PDB entry 8F86 | electron microscopy, 3.10 A resolution | chains H and J of the 11 polymer chains in the assembly

Chain H:
Protein: Histone H2B
Source organism: Xenopus laevis
UniProt: P02281 (H2B11_XENLA); residues 1-122 here correspond to UniProt positions 5-126 (UniProt number = residue number + 4)
Chain sequence (122 residues; each row starts with the number of its first residue):
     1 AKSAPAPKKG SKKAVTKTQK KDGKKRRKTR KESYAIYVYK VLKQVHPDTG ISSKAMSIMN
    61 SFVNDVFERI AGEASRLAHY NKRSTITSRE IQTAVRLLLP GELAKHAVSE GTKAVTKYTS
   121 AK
Unresolved in the structure: 1-28, 122
Sequence notes: variant Thr29 (Ser33 in P02281)
Curated features (UniProtKB/Swiss-Prot):
  - modified residue: Lys2 (N6-acetyllysine), Lys9 (N6-acetyllysine), Ser11 (Phosphoserine), Lys12 (N6-acetyllysine), Lys17 (N6-acetyllysine)
  - glycosylation: Ser109 (O-linked (GlcNAc) serine)
  - cross-link: Lys117 (Glycyl lysine isopeptide (Lys-Gly) (interchain with G-Cter in ubiquitin))

Chain J:
Molecule: 185-nt DNA strand
Source organism: synthetic construct
Sequence (185 nucleotides; each row starts with the number of its first residue; numbers below 1 keep their minus sign (DA-92 is residue -92)):
   -92 ATCCCTATAC GCGGCCGCCC TGGAGAATCC CGGTGCCGAG GCCGCTCAAT TGGTCGTAGA
   -32 CAGCTCTAGC ACCGCTTAAA CGCACGTACG CGCTGTCCCC CGCGTTTTAA CCGCCAAGGG
    28 GATTACTCCC TAGTCTCCAG GCACGTGTCA GATATATACA TCCTGTGCAT GTATTGAACA
    88 GCGAT
Unresolved in the structure: -92 to -73, 76-92

Interface between chain H and chain J:
Pairs across the interface (11; chain H residue first):
  Thr29(H) with DT30(J), hydrogen bond to the phosphate
  Tyr39(H) with DG-53(J), hydrogen bond to the phosphate
  Gly50(H) with DG-53(J), phosphate contact
  Ile51(H) with DA-54(J), sugar contact; DG-53(J), phosphate contact
  Ser52(H) with DA-54(J), hydrogen bond to the phosphate
  Ser53(H) with DA-54(J), hydrogen bond to the phosphate
  Arg83(H) with DG-34(J), phosphate contact; DA-33(J), salt bridge to the phosphate
  Ser84(H) with DG-34(J), hydrogen bond to the phosphate
  Thr85(H) with DG-34(J), hydrogen bond to the phosphate
Also at the interface, not in a pair above, chain H (11 interface residues in all): Arg30, Lys43
Also at the interface, not in a pair above, chain J (8 interface residues in all): DC-46, DA-35, DA29

In short:
The interface between chain H and chain J involves 11 residues on one side and 8 on the other; the contacts
include 6 hydrogen bonds and 1 salt bridge. Polar contacts include Thr29(H)-DT30(J), Tyr39(H)-DG-53(J) and
Ser52(H)-DA-54(J).
Here chain H is Histone H2B (Xenopus laevis) and chain J is a 185-nt DNA strand (synthetic construct). Entry
8F86 (SIRT6 bound to an H3K9Ac nucleosome) was determined by electron microscopy.
